Entry 8RVQ (electron microscopy, 2.02 A resolution); this record covers chains 1 and I of the 28 polymer chains in the assembly.

[Chain 1]
Protein: Proteasome subunit beta type-6
Organism: Saccharomyces cerevisiae
UniProtKB: P23724 (PSB6_YEAST); residues 1-222 here correspond to UniProt positions 20-241 (UniProt number = residue number + 19)
Amino-acid sequence (222 residues; each row starts with the number of its first residue):
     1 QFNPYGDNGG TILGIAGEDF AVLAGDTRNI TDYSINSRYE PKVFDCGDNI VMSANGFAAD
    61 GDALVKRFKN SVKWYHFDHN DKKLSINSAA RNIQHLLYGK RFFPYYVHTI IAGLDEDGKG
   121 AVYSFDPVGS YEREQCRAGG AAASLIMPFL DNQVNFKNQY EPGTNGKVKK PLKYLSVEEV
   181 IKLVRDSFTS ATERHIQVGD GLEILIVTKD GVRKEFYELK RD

[Chain I]
Protein: Proteasome subunit beta type-2
Organism: Saccharomyces cerevisiae
Notes: EC 3.4.25.1
UniProtKB: P25043 (PSB2_YEAST); residues 1-232 here correspond to UniProt positions 30-261 (UniProt number = residue number + 29)
Amino-acid sequence (232 residues; each row starts with the number of its first residue):
     1 TTIVGVKFNN GVVIAADTRS TQGPIVADKN CAKLHRISPK IWCAGAGTAA DTEAVTQLIG
    61 SNIELHSLYT SREPRVVSAL QMLKQHLFKY QGHIGAYLIV AGVDPTGSHL FSIHAHGSTD
   121 VGYYLSLGSG SLAAMAVLES HWKQDLTKEE AIKLASDAIQ AGIWNDLGSG SNVDVCVMEI
   181 GKDAEYLRNY LTPNVREEKQ KSYKFPRGTT AVLKESIVNI CDIQEEQVDI TA
Unresolved in the structure: 221-232
From the paper describing this entry:
  - catalytic residues: T1 (citing earlier work)

[Chain 1 / chain I interface]
Contacting residue pairs - 52 pairs, chain 1 then chain I:
  R28(1) with L167(I)
  I30(1) with L167(I), hydrophobic
  D32(1) with L167(I)
  Y33(1) with D166(I); L167(I), hydrogen bond (backbone-backbone)
  I35(1) with L167(I), hydrophobic
  R38(1) with W164(I), hydrogen bond (side chain-backbone)
  F149(1) with Y203(I)
  N152(1) with F205(I)
  Q153(1) with Y203(I); F205(I)
  N158(1) with T209(I)
  Q159(1) with F205(I); T209(I)
  Y160(1) with T209(I), hydrogen bond (backbone-backbone); A211(I), hydrophobic
  E161(1) with G208(I)
  P162(1) with R207(I); G208(I); T209(I)
  G166(1) with A211(I)
  K182(1) with Q200(I)
  L183(1) with Y203(I)
  R185(1) with Q200(I)
  D186(1) with K199(I); Q200(I), hydrogen bond (side chain-backbone); K201(I); Y203(I), hydrogen bond
  T189(1) with R196(I); E197(I), hydrogen bond
  S190(1) with R196(I), hydrogen bond
  E193(1) with K29(I), salt bridge; R196(I)
  R194(1) with P24(I); I25(I); V26(I), hydrogen bond (backbone-backbone); A27(I); K29(I)
  H195(1) with P24(I); I25(I)
  I196(1) with T21(I); G23(I); P24(I), hydrogen bond (backbone-backbone); V26(I), hydrophobic; L167(I)
  K220(1) with N194(I)
  D222(1) with R19(I), salt bridge; I163(I); S169(I); G170(I); S171(I), hydrogen bond (side chain-backbone); N194(I), hydrogen bond
Also at the interface, not in a pair above, chain 1 (31 interface residues in all): S34, L145, G163, R221
Also at the interface, not in a pair above, chain I (30 interface residues in all): N165, G168, P206
The authors on this interface:
  - interface residues, chain 1: N155(1)

[Summary]
Chain 1 and chain I form an interface of 31 and 30 residues respectively; the contacts include 11 hydrogen
bonds and 2 salt bridges. Polar contacts include E193(1)-K29(I), D222(1)-R19(I) and R38(1)-W164(I). From the
paper: the catalytic residue T1(I); the interface residue N155(1).
Here chain 1 is Proteasome subunit beta type-6 and chain I is Proteasome subunit beta type-2, both from
Saccharomyces cerevisiae. Entry 8RVQ (20S proteasome from pre1-1) was determined by electron microscopy (same
publication as 8RVL, 8RVO, 8RVP and 9GBK).
